PDB entry 7XTG | electron microscopy, 2.20 A resolution | chains C and D of the 12 polymer chains in the assembly

# Chain C
Molecule: Bacteriocin curvacin-A
From: Pediococcus acidilactici
UniProtKB: P0A311 (SAKA_LATCU); residues 1-41 here correspond to UniProt positions 19-59 (UniProt number = residue number + 18)
Sequence (42 residues; each row starts with the number of its first residue; numbering starts at 0):
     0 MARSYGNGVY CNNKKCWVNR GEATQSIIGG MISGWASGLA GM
Construct notes: initiating methionine (0)
Disulfide bonds: Cys10-Cys15

# Chain D
Molecule: Mannose permease IIC component
From: Listeria monocytogenes
UniProtKB: A0A094YUG1 (A0A094YUG1_LATSK); residue numbers follow UniProt; this construct covers 2-249
Sequence (248 residues; numbered 2 to 249; the number before each row is that of its first residue):
     2 DLNFIQVILV IFVAFLAGVE GILDQFHFHQ PVIACTLIGL VTGNLLPCLI LGGTLQMIAL
    62 GWANVGAAVA PDAALASIAS AIILVLGGQG KAGVTSAIAI AVPLAVAGLL LTIIVRTLAT
   122 GIVHIMDAAA KEGNFRKIEM WQYIAIIMQG VRIAIPAGLI LAIGAGPVKE MLTAMPVWLT
   182 DGLAIGGGMV VAVGYAMVIN MMATKEVWPF FAIGFVLATI SQLTLIGLGA IGISLALIYL
   242 ALSKQGSG
Small-molecule neighbours: alpha-D-mannopyranose (MAN): Asn65, Val66, Gly67, Ala69

# How chain C and chain D interact
Pairs across the interface (27):
  Arg2(C) - Thr181(D)
  Arg2(C) - Asp182(D)  salt bridge
  Arg2(C) - Ala185(D)
  Ser3(C) - Ala185(D)
  Tyr4(C) - Ile59(D)
  Tyr4(C) - Ile99(D)  hydrophobic
  Tyr4(C) - Ala100(D)  hydrogen bond (side chain-backbone)
  Tyr4(C) - Ala185(D)  hydrophobic
  Asn6(C) - Met58(D)
  Asn6(C) - Ile59(D)
  Val8(C) - Met58(D)  hydrophobic
  Val8(C) - Ile59(D)  hydrophobic
  Asn11(C) - Thr96(D)
  Lys13(C) - Thr96(D)
  Lys14(C) - Thr96(D)  hydrogen bond (backbone-side chain)
  Cys15(C) - Thr96(D)  hydrogen bond
  Val17(C) - Met58(D)  hydrophobic
  Gln24(C) - Leu226(D)
  Ile26(C) - Leu61(D)  hydrophobic
  Ile27(C) - Ile227(D)  hydrophobic
  Gly28(C) - Leu226(D)
  Ile31(C) - Leu226(D)
  Ser36(C) - Met202(D)
  Ser36(C) - Met203(D)
  Ala39(C) - Met202(D)
  Ala39(C) - Met203(D)  hydrophobic
  Gly40(C) - Met202(D)
Other interface residues (no listed pair), chain C (21 interface residues in all): Cys10, Asn12, Ala22
Other interface residues (no listed pair), chain D (16 interface residues in all): Thr55, Val103, Val199

# Summary
21 residues of chain C face 16 of chain D across their interface; the contacts include 3 hydrogen bonds and 1
salt bridge. Polar contacts include Arg2(C)-Asp182(D), Tyr4(C)-Ala100(D) and Lys14(C)-Thr96(D). Bound to chain
D: alpha-D-mannopyranose.
Chain C is Bacteriocin curvacin-A (Pediococcus acidilactici) and chain D is Mannose permease IIC component
(Listeria monocytogenes); the structure, Cryo-EM structure of Listeria monocytogenes man-PTS complexed with
pediocin PA-1, was determined by electron microscopy (same publication as 7XNO).
